1FDL - chains H and Y of the 3 polymer chains in the assembly; structure by X-ray diffraction, 2.50 A resolution.

[Chain H]
Molecule: IGG1-kappa D1.3 fab (heavy chain)
From: Mus musculus
Notes: antibody fragment or engineered binder
Sequence (218 residues; each row starts with the number of its first residue):
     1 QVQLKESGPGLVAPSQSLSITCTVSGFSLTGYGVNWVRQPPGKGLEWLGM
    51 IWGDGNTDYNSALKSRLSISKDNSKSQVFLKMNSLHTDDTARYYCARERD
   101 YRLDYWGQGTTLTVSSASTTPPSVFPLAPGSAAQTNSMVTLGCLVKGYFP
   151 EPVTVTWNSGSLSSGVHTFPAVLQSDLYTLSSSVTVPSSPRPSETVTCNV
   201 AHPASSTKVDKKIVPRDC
Cystine bridges: C22-C95, C143-C198

[Chain Y]
Molecule: Hen egg white lysozyme
From: Gallus gallus
Notes: EC 3.2.1.17
UniProt: P00698 (LYSC_CHICK); residues 1-129 here correspond to UniProt positions 19-147 (UniProt number = residue number + 18)
Sequence (129 residues; row label = number of the first residue in the row):
     1 KVFGRCELAAAMKRHGLDNYRGYSLGNWVCAAKFESNFNTQATNRNTDGS
    51 TDYGILQINSRWWCNDGRTPGSRNLCNIPCSALLSSDITASVNCAKKIVS
   101 DGNGMNAWVAWRNRCKGTDVQAWIRGCRL
Cystine bridges: C6-C127, C30-C115, C64-C80, C76-C94
UniProt features mapped onto this chain:
  - active site: E35, D52
  - binding site (substrate): D101

[Interface between chain H and chain Y]
Residue-residue contacts (18; chain H residue first):
  G31(H) - K116(Y)
  G31(H) - G117(Y)
  Y32(H) - K116(Y)
  W52(H) - G117(Y)
  W52(H) - T118(Y)
  W52(H) - D119(Y)
  G53(H) - G117(Y)  hydrogen bond (backbone-backbone)
  D54(H) - G117(Y)  hydrogen bond (backbone-backbone)
  D54(H) - T118(Y)
  D100(H) - G22(Y)
  D100(H) - Y23(Y)
  D100(H) - S24(Y)  hydrogen bond
  D100(H) - N27(Y)  hydrogen bond
  Y101(H) - S24(Y)
  Y101(H) - D119(Y)  hydrogen bond
  Y101(H) - V120(Y)  hydrogen bond (side chain-backbone)
  Y101(H) - Q121(Y)  hydrogen bond (side chain-backbone)
  R102(H) - G22(Y)  hydrogen bond (side chain-backbone)
Other interface residues (no listed pair), chain H (10 interface residues in all): T30, R99

[Overview]
Chain H and chain Y each contribute 10 residues to their interface, with 8 hydrogen bonds. Among the polar
pairs are D100(H)-S24(Y), D100(H)-N27(Y) and Y101(H)-D119(Y). Curated annotation (UniProt) lists active-site
residues E35(Y) and D52(Y) and substrate-binding residue D101(Y) on chain Y.
Chain H is IGG1-kappa D1.3 fab (heavy chain) (Mus musculus) and chain Y is Hen egg white lysozyme (Gallus
gallus); the structure, Crystallographic refinement of the three-dimensional structure of the fab
D1.3-lysozyme complex at 2.5-angstroms resolution, was determined by X-ray diffraction.
